PDB entry 5N5Z | electron microscopy, 7.70 A resolution (low resolution: residue-level contacts below are approximate; hydrogen-bond / salt-bridge calls are withheld) | chains A and B of the 18 polymer chains in the assembly

# Chain A
Name: DNA-directed RNA polymerase I subunit RPA190
Source organism: Saccharomyces cerevisiae
Notes: EC 2.7.7.6
UniProt: P10964 (RPA1_YEAST); numbering as in UniProt (aligned over 1-1664)
Chain sequence (1664 residues; each row starts with the number of its first residue):
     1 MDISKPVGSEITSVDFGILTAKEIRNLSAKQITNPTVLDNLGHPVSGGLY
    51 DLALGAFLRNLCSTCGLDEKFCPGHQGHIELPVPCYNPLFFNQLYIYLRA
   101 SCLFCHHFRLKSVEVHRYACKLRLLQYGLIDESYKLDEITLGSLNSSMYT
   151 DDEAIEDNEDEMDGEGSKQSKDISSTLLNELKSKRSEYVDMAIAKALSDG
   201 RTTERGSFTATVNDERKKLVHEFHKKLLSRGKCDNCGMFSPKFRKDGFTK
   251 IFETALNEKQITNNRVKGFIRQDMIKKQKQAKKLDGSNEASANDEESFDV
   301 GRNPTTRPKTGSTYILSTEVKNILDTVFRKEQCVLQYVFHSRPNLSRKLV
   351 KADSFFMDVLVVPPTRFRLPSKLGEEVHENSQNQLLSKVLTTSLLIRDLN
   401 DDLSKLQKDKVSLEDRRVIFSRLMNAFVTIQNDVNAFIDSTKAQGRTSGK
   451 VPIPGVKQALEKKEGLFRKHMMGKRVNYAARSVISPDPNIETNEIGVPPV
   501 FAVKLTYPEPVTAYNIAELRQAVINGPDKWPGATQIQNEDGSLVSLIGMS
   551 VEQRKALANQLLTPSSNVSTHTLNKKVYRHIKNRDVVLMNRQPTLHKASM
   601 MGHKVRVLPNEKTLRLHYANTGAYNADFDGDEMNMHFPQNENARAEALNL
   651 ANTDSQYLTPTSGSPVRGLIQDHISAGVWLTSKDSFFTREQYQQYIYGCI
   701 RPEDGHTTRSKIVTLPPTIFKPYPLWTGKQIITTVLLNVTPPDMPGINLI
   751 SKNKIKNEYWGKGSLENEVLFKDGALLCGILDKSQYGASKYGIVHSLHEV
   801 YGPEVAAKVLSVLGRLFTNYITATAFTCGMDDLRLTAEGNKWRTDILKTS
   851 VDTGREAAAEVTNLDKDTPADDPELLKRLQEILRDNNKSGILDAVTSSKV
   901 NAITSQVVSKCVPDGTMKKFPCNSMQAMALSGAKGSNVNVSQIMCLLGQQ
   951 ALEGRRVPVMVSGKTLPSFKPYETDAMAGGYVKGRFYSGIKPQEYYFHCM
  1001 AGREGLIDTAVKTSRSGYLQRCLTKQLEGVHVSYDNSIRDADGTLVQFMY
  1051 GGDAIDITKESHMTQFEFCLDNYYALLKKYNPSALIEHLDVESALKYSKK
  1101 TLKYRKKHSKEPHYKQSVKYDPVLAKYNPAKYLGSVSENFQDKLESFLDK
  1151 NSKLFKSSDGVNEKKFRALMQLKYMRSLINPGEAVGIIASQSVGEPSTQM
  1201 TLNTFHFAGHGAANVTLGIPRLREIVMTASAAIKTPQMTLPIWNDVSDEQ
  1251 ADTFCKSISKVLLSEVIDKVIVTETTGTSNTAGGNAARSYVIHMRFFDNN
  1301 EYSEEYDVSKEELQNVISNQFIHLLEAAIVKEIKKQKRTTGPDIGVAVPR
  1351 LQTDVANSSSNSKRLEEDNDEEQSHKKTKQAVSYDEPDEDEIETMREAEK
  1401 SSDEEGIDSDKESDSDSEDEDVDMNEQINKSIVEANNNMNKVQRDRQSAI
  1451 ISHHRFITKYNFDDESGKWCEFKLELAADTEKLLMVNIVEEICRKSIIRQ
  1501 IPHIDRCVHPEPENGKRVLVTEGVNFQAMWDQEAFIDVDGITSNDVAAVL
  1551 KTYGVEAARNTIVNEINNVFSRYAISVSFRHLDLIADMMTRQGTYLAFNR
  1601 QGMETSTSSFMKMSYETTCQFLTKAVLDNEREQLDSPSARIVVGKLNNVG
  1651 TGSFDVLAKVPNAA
Not modelled in the structure: 142-173, 274-311, 1007-1015, 1206-1212, 1277-1285, 1340-1439, 1663-1664
Metal / ion sites: Zn2+ site 1: Cys62, Cys72, His75; Zn2+ site 2: Cys102, Cys105, Cys233, Cys236
UniProt features mapped onto this chain:
  - region: Pro992 to Glu1004 (Bridging helix)
  - binding site (Zn(2+)): Cys62, Cys65, Cys72, His75, Cys102, Cys105, Cys233, Cys236
  - binding site (Mg(2+)): Asp627, Asp629, Asp631
  - modified residue (Phosphoserine): Ser889, Ser1636

# Chain B
Name: DNA-directed RNA polymerase I subunit RPA135
Source organism: Saccharomyces cerevisiae
Notes: EC 2.7.7.6
UniProt: P22138 (RPA2_YEAST); residues 1-1203 here = UniProt positions 1-1203
Chain sequence (1203 residues; row label = number of the first residue in the row):
     1 MSKVIKPPGQARTADFRTLERESRFINPPKDKSAFPLLQEAVQPHIGSFN
    51 ALTEGPDGGLLNLGVKDIGEKVIFDGKPLNSEDEISNSGYLGNKLSVSVE
   101 QVSIAKPMSNDGVSSAVERKVYPSESRQRLTSYRGKLLLKLKWSVNNGEE
   151 NLFEVRDCGGLPVMLQSNRCHLNKMSPYELVQHKEESDEIGGYFIVNGIE
   201 KLIRMLIVQRRNHPMAIIRPSFANRGASYSHYGIQIRSVRPDQTSQTNVL
   251 HYLNDGQVTFRFSWRKNEYLVPVVMILKALCHTSDREIFDGIIGNDVKDS
   301 FLTDRLELLLRGFKKRYPHLQNRTQVLQYLGDKFRVVFQASPDQSDLEVG
   351 QEVLDRIVLVHLGKDGSQDKFRMLLFMIRKLYSLVAGECSPDNPDATQHQ
   401 EVLLGGFLYGMILKEKIDEYLQNIIAQVRMDINRGMAINFKDKRYMSRVL
   451 MRVNENIGSKMQYFLSTGNLVSQSGLDLQQVSGYTVVAEKINFYRFISHF
   501 RMVHRGSFFAQLKTTTVRKLLPESWGFLCPVHTPDGSPCGLLNHFAHKCR
   551 ISTQQSDVSRIPSILYSLGVAPASHTFAAGPSLCCVQIDGKIIGWVSHEQ
   601 GKIIADTLRYWKVEGKTPGLPIDLEIGYVPPSTRGQYPGLYLFGGHSRML
   651 RPVRYLPLDKEDIVGPFEQVYMNIAVTPQEIQNNVHTHVEFTPTNILSIL
   701 ANLTPFSDFNQSPRNMYQCQMGKQTMGTPGVALCHRSDNKLYRLQTGQTP
   751 IVKANLYDDYGMDNFPNGFNAVVAVISYTGYDMDDAMIINKSADERGFGY
   801 GTMYKTEKVDLALNRNRGDPITQHFGFGNDEWPKEWLEKLDEDGLPYIGT
   851 YVEEGDPICAYFDDTLNKTKIKTYHSSEPAYIEEVNLIGDESNKFQELQT
   901 VSIKYRIRRTPQIGDKFSSRHGQKGVCSRKWPTIDMPFSETGIQPDIIIN
   951 PHAFPSRMTIGMFVESLAGKAGALHGIAQDSTPWIFNEDDTPADYFGEQL
  1001 AKAGYNYHGNEPMYSGATGEELRADIYVGVVYYQRLRHMVNDKFQVRSTG
  1051 PVNSLTMQPVKGRKRHGGIRVGEMERDALIGHGTSFLLQDRLLNSSDYTQ
  1101 ASVCRECGSILTTQQSVPRIGSISTVCCRRCSMRFEDAKKLLTKSEDGEK
  1151 IFIDDSQIWEDGQGNKFVGGNETTTVAIPFVLKYLDSELSAMGIRLRYNV
  1201 EPK
Not modelled in the structure: 1-13, 82-86, 1039-1042, 1142-1150
Metal / ion sites: Zn2+: Cys1104, Cys1107, Cys1128, Cys1131
UniProt features mapped onto this chain:
  - zinc finger: Cys1104 to Cys1131 (C4-type)
  - modified residue: Ser2 (N-acetylserine), Ser81 (Phosphoserine), Ser1156 (Phosphoserine)
  - mutagenesis: Cys1104 (C1104A: No effect; when associated with A-1107; A-1128 and A-1131), Cys1107 (C1107A: Lethal. Abolishes recruitment of RPA1 to Pol I. No effect; when associated with A-1104; A-1128 and A-1131), Cys1127 (C1127R: Responsible of suppression of RPA190-5 and RPA190-1 mutations), Cys1128 (C1128A: No effect; when associated with A-1104; A-1107 and A-1131), Cys1131 (C1131A: No effect; when associated with A-1104; A-1107 and A-1128)

# How chain A and chain B interact
Contacting residue pairs - 313 pairs, chain A then chain B:
  Met1(A) - Asn1094(B)
  Met1(A) - Tyr1098(B)
  Lys5(A) - Gln1100(B)
  Val7(A) - Gln1100(B)
  Val7(A) - Thr1175(B)
  Val7(A) - Val1176(B)
  Ser9(A) - Thr1174(B)
  Ser9(A) - Thr1175(B)
  Ser9(A) - Val1176(B)
  Ser9(A) - Val1200(B)
  Ser9(A) - Glu1201(B)
  Glu10(A) - Asn1199(B)
  Glu10(A) - Val1200(B)
  Glu10(A) - Glu1201(B)
  Ile11(A) - Tyr1198(B)
  Ile11(A) - Asn1199(B)
  Thr12(A) - Asn1199(B)
  Thr12(A) - Glu1201(B)
  Ser13(A) - Arg1197(B)
  Ser13(A) - Tyr1198(B)
  Ser13(A) - Asn1199(B)
  Val14(A) - Leu1196(B)
  Val14(A) - Arg1197(B)
  Val14(A) - Tyr1198(B)
  Asp15(A) - Arg1195(B)
  Asp15(A) - Leu1196(B)
  Asp15(A) - Arg1197(B)
  Asp15(A) - Asn1199(B)
  Phe16(A) - Arg1195(B)
  Phe16(A) - Leu1196(B)
  Gly17(A) - Ile1194(B)
  Gly17(A) - Arg1195(B)
  Ile18(A) - Gly1193(B)
  Leu19(A) - Arg1130(B)
  Leu19(A) - Ser1190(B)
  Leu19(A) - Gly1193(B)
  Leu19(A) - Arg1195(B)
  Glu23(A) - Arg1130(B)
  Glu23(A) - Arg1195(B)
  Arg25(A) - Arg1134(B)
  Asn26(A) - Arg1129(B)
  Asn26(A) - Arg1130(B)
  Asn26(A) - Ser1132(B)
  Asn26(A) - Arg1134(B)
  Leu27(A) - Arg1129(B)
  Ser28(A) - Arg1129(B)
  Ser28(A) - Arg1134(B)
  Ala29(A) - Arg1129(B)
  Ala29(A) - Gln1163(B)
  Ala53(A) - Gln1163(B)
  Ser63(A) - Gly1162(B)
  Ser63(A) - Gln1163(B)
  Thr64(A) - Gln1114(B)
  Thr64(A) - Val1117(B)
  Thr64(A) - Arg1129(B)
  Thr64(A) - Asp1161(B)
  Thr64(A) - Gly1162(B)
  Thr64(A) - Gln1163(B)
  Cys65(A) - Val1117(B)
  Pro73(A) - Lys1183(B)
  His75(A) - Gln1114(B)
  Gln76(A) - Leu1111(B)
  Gln76(A) - Ser1190(B)
  Asn87(A) - Met1192(B)
  Leu89(A) - Met1192(B)
  Leu89(A) - Ile1194(B)
  Met357(A) - Met1192(B)
  Val361(A) - Ser1190(B)
  Val361(A) - Ala1191(B)
  Pro363(A) - Ser1187(B)
  Arg366(A) - Ser1054(B)
  Arg366(A) - Leu1055(B)
  Arg366(A) - Phe1180(B)
  Phe367(A) - Phe1180(B)
  Phe367(A) - Tyr1184(B)
  Phe367(A) - Ser1187(B)
  Glu375(A) - Leu813(B)
  Gln382(A) - Glu1188(B)
  Val456(A) - Glu1188(B)
  Leu460(A) - Glu1188(B)
  Leu466(A) - Val1181(B)
  Lys469(A) - Arg1070(B)
  His470(A) - Gln1058(B)
  Met471(A) - Leu1092(B)
  Met472(A) - Val1071(B)
  Met472(A) - Gly1072(B)
  Met472(A) - Glu1073(B)
  Met472(A) - Arg1076(B)
  Gly473(A) - Arg1070(B)
  Gly473(A) - Val1071(B)
  Gly473(A) - Gly1072(B)
  Lys474(A) - Arg1070(B)
  Lys474(A) - Val1071(B)
  Lys474(A) - Arg1091(B)
  Lys474(A) - Leu1092(B)
  Lys474(A) - Ser1096(B)
  Arg475(A) - Pro1059(B)
  Arg475(A) - Val1060(B)
  Arg475(A) - Lys1061(B)
  Arg475(A) - Gly1068(B)
  Arg475(A) - Arg1070(B)
  Val476(A) - Arg1047(B)
  Val476(A) - Pro1059(B)
  Val476(A) - Gly1068(B)
  Val476(A) - Ile1069(B)
  Val476(A) - Arg1070(B)
  Val476(A) - Val1071(B)
  Val476(A) - Arg1091(B)
  Asn477(A) - Arg1047(B)
  Asn477(A) - Ser1048(B)
  Asn477(A) - Thr1049(B)
  Asn477(A) - Gly1050(B)
  Asn477(A) - Pro1059(B)
  Asn477(A) - Arg1091(B)
  Tyr478(A) - Arg1047(B)
  Tyr478(A) - Ser1048(B)
  Tyr478(A) - Thr1049(B)
  Tyr478(A) - Arg1091(B)
  Ala479(A) - Val1046(B)
  Ala479(A) - Arg1047(B)
  Ala479(A) - Ser1048(B)
  Ala480(A) - Gln1045(B)
  Ala480(A) - Val1046(B)
  Ala480(A) - Arg1047(B)
  Arg481(A) - Gln1045(B)
  Arg481(A) - Val1046(B)
  Ser482(A) - Gln1045(B)
  Val483(A) - Gly914(B)
  Ser485(A) - Ile913(B)
  Ser485(A) - Ser928(B)
  Pro486(A) - Tyr781(B)
  Pro486(A) - Ser928(B)
  Asp487(A) - Tyr781(B)
  Pro488(A) - Gly780(B)
  Pro488(A) - Tyr781(B)
  Phe501(A) - Val1046(B)
  Lys504(A) - Ser1048(B)
  Leu588(A) - Leu1087(B)
  Asn590(A) - Glu1075(B)
  Thr594(A) - Met1074(B)
  Thr594(A) - Glu1075(B)
  Lys597(A) - Ala1078(B)
  Lys597(A) - Gly1081(B)
  Lys597(A) - His1082(B)
  Ala598(A) - His1082(B)
  Glu611(A) - Arg929(B)
  Thr613(A) - Ile913(B)
  Arg615(A) - Tyr781(B)
  Arg615(A) - Ser928(B)
  Arg615(A) - Arg929(B)
  Tyr618(A) - Gly780(B)
  Tyr618(A) - Tyr781(B)
  Tyr618(A) - Asp782(B)
  Tyr618(A) - Met783(B)
  Thr621(A) - Asp784(B)
  Ala626(A) - Asp784(B)
  Asp627(A) - Asp784(B)
  Phe628(A) - Asp784(B)
  Phe628(A) - Ala786(B)
  Phe628(A) - Val926(B)
  Asp629(A) - Lys916(B)
  Asp629(A) - Lys924(B)
  Asp629(A) - Gly925(B)
  Asp629(A) - Val926(B)
  Gly630(A) - Val926(B)
  Asn634(A) - Ile1069(B)
  Pro638(A) - Leu1087(B)
  Asn642(A) - Phe1086(B)
  Glu646(A) - Thr1084(B)
  Glu646(A) - Ser1085(B)
  Glu646(A) - Phe1086(B)
  Glu646(A) - Leu1087(B)
  Leu650(A) - His1082(B)
  Ala651(A) - Thr1084(B)
  Gln656(A) - His1082(B)
  Ile670(A) - Met783(B)
  Gln671(A) - Met783(B)
  Gln671(A) - Asn950(B)
  Gln671(A) - His952(B)
  Asp672(A) - Ser777(B)
  Asp672(A) - Tyr778(B)
  Asp672(A) - His952(B)
  Trp679(A) - Arg1023(B)
  Ile821(A) - Ser777(B)
  Thr822(A) - Tyr778(B)
  Thr822(A) - Ser1015(B)
  Thr822(A) - Ala1017(B)
  Thr822(A) - Thr1018(B)
  Thr822(A) - Leu1022(B)
  Ala823(A) - Glu1021(B)
  Thr824(A) - Leu1022(B)
  Thr824(A) - Arg1023(B)
  Thr824(A) - Ala1024(B)
  Ala825(A) - Leu1022(B)
  Ala825(A) - Arg1023(B)
  Phe826(A) - Val775(B)
  Phe826(A) - Ile776(B)
  Phe826(A) - Ser777(B)
  Phe826(A) - Pro951(B)
  Phe826(A) - His952(B)
  Phe826(A) - Arg1023(B)
  Thr827(A) - Pro951(B)
  Cys828(A) - Val775(B)
  Cys828(A) - Phe963(B)
  Cys828(A) - Tyr1027(B)
  Met830(A) - Val964(B)
  Met830(A) - Ala993(B)
  Asp831(A) - His1008(B)
  Asp831(A) - Asn1010(B)
  Arg834(A) - Asp994(B)
  Arg834(A) - Tyr1007(B)
  Arg843(A) - Glu988(B)
  Gln880(A) - Thr633(B)
  Arg884(A) - Thr633(B)
  Arg884(A) - Arg634(B)
  Arg884(A) - Gly635(B)
  Lys934(A) - His952(B)
  Lys934(A) - Pro955(B)
  Lys934(A) - Ser956(B)
  Asn939(A) - Pro955(B)
  Gln942(A) - Met958(B)
  Glu953(A) - Lys519(B)
  Pro958(A) - Pro522(B)
  Met960(A) - Pro522(B)
  Met960(A) - Glu523(B)
  Val961(A) - Ser390(B)
  Val961(A) - Tyr671(B)
  Ser962(A) - Val670(B)
  Ser962(A) - Tyr671(B)
  Lys964(A) - Val670(B)
  Lys964(A) - Met672(B)
  Lys964(A) - Asn673(B)
  Thr965(A) - Pro522(B)
  Leu966(A) - Trp525(B)
  Pro967(A) - Trp525(B)
  Pro967(A) - Gln669(B)
  Pro967(A) - Met672(B)
  Pro967(A) - Asn673(B)
  Pro967(A) - Ile674(B)
  Ser968(A) - His686(B)
  Phe986(A) - Phe709(B)
  Phe986(A) - Gln711(B)
  Phe986(A) - Met958(B)
  Phe986(A) - Ile960(B)
  Tyr987(A) - Phe709(B)
  Ser988(A) - Glu988(B)
  Gly989(A) - Asp708(B)
  Ile990(A) - Asp708(B)
  Ile990(A) - Trp984(B)
  Pro992(A) - Trp984(B)
  Gln993(A) - Glu680(B)
  Gln993(A) - Trp984(B)
  Tyr995(A) - Ser707(B)
  Tyr995(A) - Asp708(B)
  Tyr995(A) - Phe709(B)
  Tyr995(A) - Asn715(B)
  Tyr996(A) - Trp525(B)
  Tyr996(A) - Pro530(B)
  Tyr996(A) - Ile696(B)
  His998(A) - Gln711(B)
  His998(A) - Ser712(B)
  Cys999(A) - Val531(B)
  Cys999(A) - Ser712(B)
  Met1000(A) - Leu520(B)
  Gly1002(A) - Ser712(B)
  Gly1002(A) - Pro713(B)
  Arg1003(A) - Leu520(B)
  Arg1003(A) - Cys529(B)
  Arg1003(A) - Pro530(B)
  Arg1003(A) - Val531(B)
  Arg1003(A) - Thr533(B)
  Arg1003(A) - Met716(B)
  Glu1004(A) - Lys519(B)
  Leu1006(A) - Cys539(B)
  Thr1024(A) - Asp1077(B)
  Lys1025(A) - Glu1073(B)
  Lys1025(A) - Arg1076(B)
  Glu1028(A) - Arg1076(B)
  Glu1028(A) - Ile1080(B)
  Ala1184(A) - Ile1080(B)
  Ile1187(A) - Asp1077(B)
  Ile1187(A) - Ile1080(B)
  Ile1187(A) - Gly1081(B)
  Gln1191(A) - Asp1077(B)
  Arg1288(A) - Glu307(B)
  Lys1335(A) - Ser228(B)
  Lys1335(A) - Asp255(B)
  Gln1336(A) - Lys315(B)
  Thr1339(A) - Arg316(B)
  Lys1482(A) - Asp304(B)
  Lys1482(A) - Glu307(B)
  Lys1482(A) - Leu308(B)
  Leu1483(A) - Asp304(B)
  Leu1484(A) - Tyr252(B)
  Leu1484(A) - Phe301(B)
  Leu1484(A) - Asp304(B)
  Leu1484(A) - Arg305(B)
  Asn1487(A) - Phe301(B)
  Asn1487(A) - Arg305(B)
  Cys1619(A) - Met1192(B)
  Leu1622(A) - Leu1189(B)
  Leu1622(A) - Ile1194(B)
  Val1626(A) - Ile1194(B)
  Arg1631(A) - Asn1199(B)
  Ile1641(A) - Leu1092(B)
  Val1642(A) - Pro1179(B)
  Val1642(A) - Leu1182(B)
  Val1643(A) - Ala1177(B)
  Val1643(A) - Pro1179(B)
  Gly1644(A) - Gln1089(B)
  Gly1644(A) - Pro1179(B)
  Leu1646(A) - Ser1085(B)
  Val1649(A) - Ser1085(B)
Other interface residues (no listed pair), chain A (194 interface residues in all): Gly8, Leu67, Lys348, Leu360, Pro364, Phe437, Ile438, Lys457, Arg468, Asn489, Leu505, Gln592, Leu595, His596, Met600, Glu632, His636, Gln639, Asn640, Ala643, Ser675, Gly829, Leu833, Met917, Met925, Met928, Ala933, Gly935, Ile943, Phe969, Gly984, Lys991, Arg1021, Ile1188, Glu1274, Glu1332, Glu1481, Ser1638, Lys1645, Asn1647, Thr1651
Other interface residues (no listed pair), chain B (184 interface residues in all): Arg311, Thr515, Gly526, Leu528, His532, Asn543, Gln636, Asn710, Thr779, Asp785, Leu967, Asn987, Thr991, Asp1025, Lys1043, Phe1044, Thr1056, Gly1062, Gly1083, Asp1090, Leu1093, Ser1095, Asp1097, Thr1112, Thr1113, Gln1115, Ile1178, Pro1202

# In short
The interface between chain A and chain B involves 194 residues on one side and 184 on the other. Curated
annotation (UniProt) lists 8 Zn2+-binding residues and 3 Mg2+-binding residues on chain A; 5 mutagenesis sites
on chain B.
Chain A is DNA-directed RNA polymerase I subunit RPA190 and chain B is DNA-directed RNA polymerase I subunit
RPA135, both from Saccharomyces cerevisiae; the structure, Cryo-EM structure of RNA polymerase I in complex
with Rrn3 and Core Factor (Orientation II), was determined by electron microscopy together with 5O7X, 5N5Y,
5N60 and 5N61 from the same study.
